PDB entry 4B3M | X-ray diffraction, 2.90 A resolution | chains A and J of the 23 polymer chains in the assembly

[Chain A]
Molecule: 16S ribosomal RNA
Source organism: Thermus thermophilus HB8
Sequence (1521 nucleotides; row label = number of the first residue in the row; note: 44 numbers in that range are skipped by the numbering (no residue carries them; nothing is unmodelled there); a row labelled like 189A-189L holds insertion residues (189A, then the next letters in order)):
     1 UUGUUGGAGAGUUUGAUCCUGGCUCAGGGUGAACGCUGGCGGCGUGCCUA
    51 AGACAUGCAAGUCGUGCGGGCCG
    76 CGGGGUUUU
    88 ACUCCG
    96 UGGUCAGCGGCGGACGGGUGAGUAACGCGUGGGU
  129A G
   130 ACCUACCCGGAAGAGGGGGACAACCCGGGGAAACUCGGGCUAAUCCCCCA
   180 UGUGGACCCG
189A-189L CCCCUUGGGGUG
   190 UGUCCAAAGGGCUUU
   216 GCCCGCUUCCGGAUGGGCCCGCGUCCCAUCAGCUAGUUGGUGGGGUAAUG
   266 GCCCACCAAGGCGACGACGGGUAGCCGGUCUGAGAGGAUGGCCGGCCACA
   316 GGGGCACUGAGACACGGGCCCCACUCCUACGGGAGGCAGCAGUUAGGAAU
   366 CUUCCGCAAUGGGCGCAAGCCUGACGGAGCGACGCCGCUUGGAGGAAGAA
   416 GCCCUUCGGGGUGUAAACUCCUGA
   441 ACCCGGGACGAAACCCCC
   460 GA
   470 CGAGGGGA
   479 CUGACGGUACCGGGGUAA
   498 UAGCGCCGGCCAACUCCGUGCCAGCAGCCGCGGUAAUACGGAGGGCGCGA
   548 GCGUUACCCGGAUUCACUGGGCGUAAAGGGCGUGUAGGCGGCCUGGGGCG
   598 UCCCAUGUGAAAGACCACGGCUCAACCGUGGGGGAGCGUGGGAUACGCUC
   648 AGGCUAGACGGUGGGAGAGGGUGGUGGAAUUCCCGGAGUAGCGGUGAAAU
   698 GCGCAGAUACCGGGAGGAACGCCGAUGGCGAAGGCAGCCACCUGGUCCAC
   748 CCGUGACGCUGAGGCGCGAAAGCGUGGGGAGCAAACCGGAUUAGAUACCC
   798 GGGUAGUCCACGCCCUAAACGAUGCGCGCUAGGUCUCUGGGUCU
   848 CCUGGGGGCCGAAGCUAACGCGUUAAGCGCGCCGCCUGGGGAGUACGGCC
   898 GCAAGGCUGAAACUCAAAGGAAUUGACGGGGGCCCGCACAAGCGGUGGAG
   948 CAUGUGGUUUAAUUCGAAGCAACGCGAAGAACCUUACCAGGCCUUGACAU
   998 GCUA
 1001A G
  1002 GGAACCCGGGUGAAAGCCUGGGGUGCCCC
1030A-1030D GCGA
  1031 GGGGAGCCCUAGCACAGGUGCUGCAUGGCCGUCGUCAGCUCGUGCCGUGA
  1081 GGUGUUGGGUUAAGUCCCGCAACGAGCGCAACCCCCGCCGUUAGUUGCCA
  1131 GCGGUUCGGCCGGGCACUCUAACGGGACUGCCCGCG
  1168 AAAGCGGGAGGAAGGAGGGGACGACGUCUGGUCAGCAUGGCCCUUACGGC
  1218 CUGGGCGACACACGUGCUACAAUGCCCACUACAAAGCGAUGCCACCCGGC
  1268 AACGGGGAGCUAAUCGCAAAAAGGUGGGCCCAGUUCGGAUUGGGGUCUGC
  1318 AACCCGACCCCAUGAAGCCGGAAUCGCUAGUAAUCGCGGAUCAGCC
 1363A A
  1364 UGCCGCGGUGAAUACGUUCCCGGGCCUUGUACACACCGCCCGUCACGCCA
  1414 UGGGAGCGGGCUCUACCCGAAGUCGCCGG
1442A-1442B GA
  1443 GCCUA
  1452 C
  1456 GGGCAGGCGCCGAGGGUAGGGCCCGUGACUGGGGCGAAGUCGUAACAAGG
  1506 UAGCUGUACCGGAAGGUGCGGCUGGAUCACCUCCUUUCU
Unresolved in the structure: 1-4, 1534-1538
Metal / ion sites: Mg2+ site 1: U12, G22; Mg2+ site 2: U12, C526, A914; Mg2+ site 3: G15, U920; Mg2+ site 4 near G21 (its only coordinating residue here); Mg2+ site 5: C48, G115; Mg2+ site 6 near A53 (its only coordinating residue here); Mg2+ site 7: C58, U387, G388; Mg2+ site 8: A59, U387; Mg2+ site 9: G61, U62, G105; Mg2+ site 10: G69, G70, U99; Mg2+ site 11: G107, G326; Mg2+ site 12: A109, G111; 145 more Mg2+ sites not listed; 15 more K+ sites not listed
Ligand contacts: ON0 ((1R,2R,3S,4R,6S)-4,6-diamino-2-{[3-O-(2,6-diamino-2,6-dideoxy-beta-L-idopyranosyl)-beta-D-ribofuranosyl]oxy}-3-hydroxycyclohexyl 2-amino-4,6-O-benzylidene-2-deoxy-alpha-D-glucopyranoside): G1405, U1406, C1407, A1408, C1409, G1489, C1490, G1491, A1492, A1493, G1494, U1495, C1496
Reported in the primary citation:
  - binding site for ON0: G1491, A1492
  - conformationally variable residues: A1492, A1493
  - mutagenesis - A1408G (>=720 uM), G1491A (>=720 uM), G1491C (>=720 uM): decreased binding to ON0

[Chain J]
Molecule: 30S ribosomal protein S10
Source organism: Thermus thermophilus HB8
Reference sequence: Q5SHN7 (RS10_THET8); residues 0-103 here correspond to UniProt positions 2-105 (UniProt number = residue number + 2)
Sequence (104 residues; each row starts with the number of its first residue; numbering starts at 0):
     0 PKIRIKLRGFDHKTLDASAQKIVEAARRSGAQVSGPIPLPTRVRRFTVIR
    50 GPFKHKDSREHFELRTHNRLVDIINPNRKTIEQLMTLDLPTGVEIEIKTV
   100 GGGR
Unresolved in the structure: 0, 100-103
Metal / ion sites: Mg2+: Lys55 (shared with C972(A) of chain A)

[Interface between chain A and chain J]
Contacting residue pairs (74; chain A residue first):
  G963(A) - Phe52(J)  base contact
  A964(A) - Phe52(J)  sugar contact
  A964(A) - Lys53(J)  hydrogen bond to the sugar
  A969(A) - Lys53(J)  salt bridge to the phosphate
  C972(A) - Lys53(J)  sugar contact
  C972(A) - His54(J)  sugar contact
  C972(A) - Lys55(J)  salt bridge to the phosphate
  G973(A) - Pro51(J)  sugar contact
  G973(A) - Phe52(J)  base contact
  G973(A) - Lys53(J)  hydrogen bond to the sugar
  G973(A) - Lys55(J)  phosphate contact
  A975(A) - Thr46(J)  base contact
  G1058(A) - Pro51(J)  base contact
  C1059(A) - Arg49(J)  hydrogen bond to the sugar
  C1059(A) - Gly50(J)  sugar contact
  C1059(A) - Pro51(J)  base contact
  C1060(A) - Arg49(J)  sugar contact
  C1060(A) - Gly50(J)  sugar contact
  C1060(A) - His54(J)  hydrogen bond to the base
  G1061(A) - His54(J)  hydrogen bond to the sugar
  G1061(A) - Ser57(J)  phosphate contact
  A1123(A) - Ser33(J)  phosphate contact
  A1123(A) - Gly34(J)  hydrogen bond to the phosphate
  A1123(A) - Pro35(J)  hydrogen bond to the sugar
  A1123(A) - Ile36(J)  sugar contact
  A1123(A) - Pro37(J)  base contact
  G1124(A) - Ser33(J)  phosphate contact
  G1124(A) - Gly34(J)  hydrogen bond to the phosphate
  G1124(A) - Ile36(J)  sugar contact
  U1125(A) - Arg3(J)  hydrogen bond to the base
  U1125(A) - Ile36(J)  phosphate contact
  U1125(A) - Asp71(J)  base contact
  U1150(A) - Pro37(J)  base contact
  U1150(A) - Leu38(J)  hydrogen bond to the sugar
  U1150(A) - Pro39(J)  sugar contact
  A1151(A) - Pro37(J)  sugar contact
  A1151(A) - Leu38(J)  sugar contact
  A1151(A) - Pro39(J)  phosphate contact
  A1151(A) - Thr40(J)  hydrogen bond to the phosphate
  A1151(A) - Arg68(J)  phosphate contact
  A1152(A) - His11(J)  hydrogen bond to the phosphate
  A1152(A) - Asp15(J)  sugar contact
  A1152(A) - Thr40(J)  phosphate contact
  A1152(A) - His66(J)  salt bridge to the phosphate
  A1152(A) - Arg68(J)  hydrogen bond to the phosphate
  C1153(A) - His11(J)  salt bridge to the phosphate
  C1153(A) - Lys12(J)  salt bridge to the phosphate
  A1188(A) - Arg49(J)  phosphate contact
  C1189(A) - Arg49(J)  salt bridge to the phosphate
  C1189(A) - Glu59(J)  phosphate contact
  G1197(A) - His54(J)  base contact
  G1198(A) - Pro51(J)  base contact
  G1198(A) - Phe52(J)  sugar contact
  G1198(A) - Lys53(J)  sugar contact
  U1199(A) - Phe52(J)  sugar contact
  G1202(A) - Pro51(J)  base contact
  G1253(A) - Val42(J)  phosphate contact
  G1253(A) - Arg44(J)  salt bridge to the phosphate
  C1254(A) - Arg41(J)  base contact
  C1254(A) - Val42(J)  phosphate contact
  C1254(A) - Arg43(J)  phosphate contact
  G1255(A) - Arg41(J)  hydrogen bond to the base
  A1279(A) - Arg7(J)  salt bridge to the phosphate
  A1279(A) - Arg41(J)  base contact
  A1280(A) - Lys5(J)  salt bridge to the phosphate
  A1280(A) - Leu38(J)  base contact
  A1280(A) - Pro39(J)  sugar contact
  U1281(A) - Arg3(J)  base contact
  U1281(A) - Lys5(J)  base contact
  C1366(A) - Arg58(J)  hydrogen bond to the sugar
  C1367(A) - Thr46(J)  hydrogen bond to the sugar
  C1367(A) - Arg58(J)  salt bridge to the phosphate
  C1367(A) - His60(J)  hydrogen bond to the sugar
  G1368(A) - His60(J)  salt bridge to the phosphate
Interface residues without a listed pair, chain A (33 interface residues in all): C1115
Interface residues without a listed pair, chain J (36 interface residues in all): Val32, Arg64, Leu69

[Summary]
Chain A and chain J form an interface of 33 and 36 residues respectively; the contacts include 17 hydrogen
bonds and 11 salt bridges. Polar contacts include C1060(A)-His54(J), U1125(A)-Arg3(J) and G1255(A)-Arg41(J).
The paper reports a binding site for ON0 at G1491(A) and A1492(A); A1408G, G1491A and G1491C of chain A reduce
binding to ON0.
Here chain A is 16S ribosomal RNA and chain J is 30S ribosomal protein S10, both from Thermus thermophilus
HB8. Entry 4B3M (Crystal structure of the 30S ribosome in complex with compound 1) was determined by X-ray
diffraction, deposited together with 4B3R, 4B3S and 4B3T.
